3C9S - chains A and B; structure by X-ray diffraction, 2.20 A resolution.

Chain A (and B):
Name: Thiamine monophosphate kinase
Source organism: Aquifex aeolicus
Notes: EC 2.7.4.16; chain B of this document is another copy of the same molecule, construct and numbering; everything in this record applies to it too
Reference sequence: O67883 (O67883_AQUAE); numbering as in UniProt (aligned over 1-306)
Amino-acid sequence (342 residues; numbered -35 to 306; the number before each row is that of its first residue; numbers below 1 keep their minus sign (Met-35 is residue -35)):
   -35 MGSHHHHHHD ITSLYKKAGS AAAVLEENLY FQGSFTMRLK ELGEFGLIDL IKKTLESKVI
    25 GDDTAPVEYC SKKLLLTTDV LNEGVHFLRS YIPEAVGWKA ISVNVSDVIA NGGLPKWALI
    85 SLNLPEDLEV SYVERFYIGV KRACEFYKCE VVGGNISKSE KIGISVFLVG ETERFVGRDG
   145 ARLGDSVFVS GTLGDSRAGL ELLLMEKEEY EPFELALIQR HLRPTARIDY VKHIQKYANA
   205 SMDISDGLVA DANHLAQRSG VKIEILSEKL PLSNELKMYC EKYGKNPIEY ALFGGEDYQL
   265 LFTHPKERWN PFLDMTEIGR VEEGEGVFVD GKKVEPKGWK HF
Not modelled in the structure: -35 to -4, 301-306 (chain B: -35 to -5, 298-306)
Differences from the reference sequence: expression tag (-35 to 0)
Metal / ion sites: Mg2+ site 1: Asp27, Asp71, Asp207; Mg2+ site 2: Asp43 (together with AMP-PCP) (shared with Asn119(B) of chain B); Mg2+ site 3: Asp43, Asp71
Small-molecule neighbours:
  - AMP-PCP (ACP; phosphomethylphosphonic acid adenylate ester), molecule 1: Glu8, Ile12, Ile15, Ile24, Gly25, Asp26, Asp27, Asp43, Asp71, Arg142, Asp207, Ser209, Asp210, Tyr262
  - AMP-PCP (ACP), molecule 2: Ile84, Leu86, Tyr101, Gly117, Gly118, Asn119, Ile120
Curated features (UniProtKB/Swiss-Prot):
  - binding site (Mg(2+)): Asp27, Thr41, Thr42, Asp43, Asp71, Asn119, Asp207, Asp210
  - binding site (substrate): His50, Glu260, Trp303
  - binding site (ATP): Tyr101, Gly118, Asn119, Arg142, Ser209

Interface between chain A and chain B:
Cross-chain cystine bridges: Cys34(A)-Cys34(B)
Residue-residue contacts (103; chain A residue first):
  Thr0(A) - Glu93(B)
  Met1(A) - Glu93(B)
  Met1(A) - Val94(B)  hydrogen bond (backbone-backbone)
  Arg2(A) - Glu90(B)
  Arg2(A) - Asp91(B)  hydrogen bond (side chain-backbone)
  Arg2(A) - Leu92(B)
  Arg2(A) - Glu93(B)
  Arg2(A) - Val94(B)
  Leu3(A) - Leu88(B)  hydrophobic
  Leu3(A) - Pro89(B)
  Leu3(A) - Glu90(B)
  Leu3(A) - Leu92(B)  hydrogen bond (backbone-backbone)
  Leu3(A) - Glu93(B)
  Leu3(A) - Val94(B)  hydrophobic
  Leu3(A) - Val97(B)  hydrophobic
  Lys4(A) - Glu90(B)  hydrogen bond (backbone-backbone)
  Leu11(A) - Leu88(B)  hydrophobic
  Leu11(A) - Val97(B)  hydrophobic
  Ile15(A) - Tyr101(B)  hydrophobic
  Thr18(A) - Glu98(B)
  Thr18(A) - Tyr101(B)
  Thr18(A) - Ile102(B)
  Thr18(A) - Lys105(B)
  Leu19(A) - Tyr101(B)  hydrophobic
  Leu19(A) - Val115(B)  hydrophobic
  Glu20(A) - Lys105(B)  salt bridge
  Val23(A) - Val116(B)
  Ile24(A) - Val116(B)
  Ala29(A) - Val116(B)
  Val31(A) - Trp81(B)
  Tyr33(A) - Tyr33(B)  hydrophobic
  Tyr33(A) - Lys36(B)
  Tyr33(A) - Leu38(B)
  Tyr33(A) - Trp81(B)  hydrophobic
  Tyr33(A) - Glu135(B)  hydrogen bond
  Cys34(A) - Cys34(B)  disulfide
  Lys36(A) - Tyr33(B)
  Leu38(A) - Tyr33(B)
  Leu38(A) - Leu38(B)  hydrophobic
  Leu40(A) - Trp81(B)  hydrophobic
  Leu40(A) - Leu83(B)
  Leu40(A) - Val116(B)  hydrophobic
  Thr41(A) - Leu83(B)
  Thr42(A) - Gly118(B)
  Thr42(A) - Asn119(B)  hydrogen bond (backbone-side chain)
  Asp43(A) - Asn119(B)
  Val44(A) - Ser85(B)
  Val44(A) - Asn119(B)
  Val44(A) - Ser121(B)
  Asn46(A) - Asn87(B)
  Asn46(A) - Ser121(B)
  Trp81(A) - Val31(B)
  Trp81(A) - Glu32(B)
  Trp81(A) - Tyr33(B)  hydrophobic
  Trp81(A) - Leu40(B)  hydrophobic
  Leu83(A) - Leu40(B)
  Leu83(A) - Thr41(B)
  Leu83(A) - Thr42(B)
  Leu83(A) - Phe131(B)  hydrophobic
  Ser85(A) - Val44(B)
  Ser85(A) - Ser129(B)
  Asn87(A) - Asn46(B)
  Leu88(A) - Leu3(B)  hydrophobic
  Leu88(A) - Leu11(B)  hydrophobic
  Pro89(A) - Leu3(B)
  Glu90(A) - Arg2(B)
  Glu90(A) - Leu3(B)  hydrogen bond (backbone-backbone)
  Glu90(A) - Lys4(B)  hydrogen bond (backbone-backbone)
  Asp91(A) - Arg2(B)  hydrogen bond (backbone-side chain)
  Leu92(A) - Arg2(B)
  Leu92(A) - Leu3(B)  hydrogen bond (backbone-backbone)
  Glu93(A) - Met1(B)
  Glu93(A) - Arg2(B)  salt bridge
  Val94(A) - Met1(B)  hydrogen bond (backbone-backbone)
  Val94(A) - Arg2(B)
  Val94(A) - Leu6(B)  hydrophobic
  Val94(A) - Leu14(B)  hydrophobic
  Val97(A) - Leu3(B)  hydrophobic
  Val97(A) - Leu11(B)  hydrophobic
  Glu98(A) - Thr18(B)
  Tyr101(A) - Ile15(B)  hydrophobic
  Tyr101(A) - Thr18(B)
  Tyr101(A) - Leu19(B)  hydrophobic
  Ile102(A) - Thr18(B)
  Lys105(A) - Thr18(B)
  Lys105(A) - Glu20(B)  salt bridge
  Val115(A) - Leu19(B)  hydrophobic
  Val116(A) - Val23(B)
  Val116(A) - Ile24(B)
  Val116(A) - Ala29(B)
  Gly118(A) - Thr42(B)
  Asn119(A) - Thr42(B)
  Asn119(A) - Val44(B)
  Ile120(A) - Glu8(B)
  Ile120(A) - Ile12(B)  hydrophobic
  Ser121(A) - Val44(B)
  Ser121(A) - Asn46(B)
  Ser129(A) - Ser85(B)
  Phe131(A) - Thr42(B)
  Phe131(A) - Ser129(B)
  Phe131(A) - Phe131(B)  hydrophobic
  Val133(A) - Phe131(B)  hydrophobic
  Glu135(A) - Tyr33(B)  hydrogen bond
Also at the interface, not in a pair above, chain A (58 interface residues in all): Leu6, Glu8, Leu14, Glu32, Val104, Glu114, Gly117, Lys122
Also at the interface, not in a pair above, chain B (61 interface residues in all): Thr0, Lys17, Asp43, Val104, Glu114, Gly117, Ile120, Lys122, Val130, Val133

Overview:
Chain A and chain B form an interface of 58 and 61 residues respectively, with 1 disulfide bond, 12 hydrogen
bonds and 3 salt bridges. Polar pairs include Glu20(A)-Lys105(B), Glu93(A)-Arg2(B) and Arg2(A)-Asp91(B). Chain
A binds AMP-PCP.
Both chains are Thiamine monophosphate kinase (Aquifex aeolicus). Entry 3C9S (AaThiL complexed with AMPPCP)
was determined by X-ray diffraction together with 3C9R, 3C9T and 3C9U from the same study.
